Entry 8JI2 (X-ray diffraction, 1.75 A resolution); this record covers chains A and B.

# Chain A (and B)
Protein: AetD
Organism: Aetokthonos hydrillicola Thurmond2011
Notes: chain B of this document is another copy of the same molecule, construct and numbering; everything in this record applies to it too
Reference sequence: A0A861B387 (A0A861B387_9CYAN); residues 1-239 here = UniProt positions 1-239
Sequence (249 residues; numbered -9 to 239; the number before each row is that of its first residue; numbers below 1 keep their minus sign (Ala-9 is residue -9)):
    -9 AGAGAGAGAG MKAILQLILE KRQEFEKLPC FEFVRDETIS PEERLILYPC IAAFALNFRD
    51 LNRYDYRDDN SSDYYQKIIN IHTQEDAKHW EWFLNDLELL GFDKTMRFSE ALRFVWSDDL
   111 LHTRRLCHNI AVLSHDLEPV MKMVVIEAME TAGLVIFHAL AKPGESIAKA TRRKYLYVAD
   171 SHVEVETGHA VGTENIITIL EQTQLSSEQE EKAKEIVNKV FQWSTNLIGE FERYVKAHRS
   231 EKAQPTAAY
Disordered / not traced: -9 to -3, 238-239 (chain B: -9 to -1, 178-184, 239)
Construct notes: expression tag (-9 to 0)
Metal / ion sites: Ni2+ site 1: His72 (together with 2-amino-2-hydroxymethyl-propane-1,3-diol); Fe2+: His79, His172, Glu176 (together with 67I); Ni2+ site 2: His125 (shared with His125(B) of chain B); Ni2+ site 3: His179, His228 (together with 67I)
Residues lining bound ligands:
  - 67I ((2S)-2-azanyl-3-[5,7-bis(bromanyl)-1H-indol-3-yl]propanoic acid), molecule 1: Ile41, Phe44, Phe48, His79, Leu116, Met139, Glu140, Ala142, Gly143, Ile146, Phe147, Tyr167, His172, Glu176, Ser214, Leu217, Phe221
  - 67I, molecule 2: His179, Ala180, Val181
What the authors report for this chain:
  - conformationally variable residues (helix shift): His179
  - Ni2+ coordination: His72, Glu140

# How chain A and chain B interact
Pairs across the interface (64):
  Ala42(A) - Phe98(B)  hydrophobic
  Leu46(A) - Trp106(B)  hydrophobic
  Asn47(A) - Trp106(B)  hydrogen bond
  Arg49(A) - Trp106(B)  hydrogen bond (side chain-backbone)
  Arg49(A) - Arg114(B)
  Asp50(A) - Trp106(B)
  Asp50(A) - Arg114(B)  salt bridge
  Arg53(A) - Asp108(B)  salt bridge
  Tyr54(A) - Leu111(B)  hydrophobic
  Tyr54(A) - Arg115(B)
  Asp55(A) - Arg115(B)  salt bridge
  Asp55(A) - His118(B)  salt bridge
  Trp80(A) - Arg103(B)
  Glu81(A) - Arg103(B)  salt bridge
  Leu84(A) - Leu102(B)  hydrophobic
  Leu84(A) - Arg103(B)
  Asp93(A) - Arg97(B)
  Asp93(A) - Phe98(B)  hydrogen bond (side chain-backbone)
  Asp93(A) - Ser99(B)  hydrogen bond
  Lys94(A) - Met96(B)
  Lys94(A) - Arg97(B)
  Lys94(A) - Phe98(B)  hydrogen bond (backbone-backbone)
  Thr95(A) - Met96(B)
  Met96(A) - Lys94(B)
  Met96(A) - Thr95(B)
  Met96(A) - Met96(B)  hydrogen bond (backbone-backbone)
  Met96(A) - Phe98(B)  hydrophobic
  Arg97(A) - Glu88(B)  salt bridge
  Arg97(A) - Asp93(B)  salt bridge
  Arg97(A) - Lys94(B)
  Phe98(A) - Ala42(B)  hydrophobic
  Phe98(A) - Leu87(B)  hydrophobic
  Phe98(A) - Phe92(B)
  Phe98(A) - Asp93(B)  hydrogen bond (backbone-side chain)
  Phe98(A) - Lys94(B)  hydrogen bond (backbone-backbone)
  Phe98(A) - Met96(B)  hydrophobic
  Phe98(A) - Ala101(B)  hydrophobic
  Phe98(A) - Phe104(B)  hydrophobic
  Ser99(A) - Asp93(B)  hydrogen bond
  Ala101(A) - Phe98(B)  hydrophobic
  Ala101(A) - Ala101(B)  hydrophobic
  Leu102(A) - Leu46(B)
  Leu102(A) - Val105(B)  hydrophobic
  Arg103(A) - Trp80(B)
  Arg103(A) - Glu81(B)  salt bridge
  Arg103(A) - Leu84(B)
  Phe104(A) - Phe98(B)  hydrophobic
  Val105(A) - Leu102(B)  hydrophobic
  Trp106(A) - Leu46(B)  hydrophobic
  Trp106(A) - Asn47(B)  hydrogen bond
  Trp106(A) - Arg49(B)  hydrogen bond (backbone-side chain)
  Trp106(A) - Asp50(B)
  Asp108(A) - Arg53(B)  salt bridge
  Leu111(A) - Tyr54(B)  hydrophobic
  Arg114(A) - Arg49(B)
  Arg114(A) - Asp50(B)  salt bridge
  Arg115(A) - Tyr54(B)
  Arg115(A) - Asp55(B)  salt bridge
  His118(A) - Asp55(B)  salt bridge
  His118(A) - His118(B)
  His118(A) - Ala121(B)
  Ala121(A) - His118(B)
  Val122(A) - His125(B)
  His125(A) - His125(B)  hydrogen bond
Interface residues without a listed pair, chain A (36 interface residues in all): Pro39, Phe83, Leu87, Phe92
Interface residues without a listed pair, chain B (38 interface residues in all): Pro39, Phe83, Val122, Asp126

# Summary
Chain A and chain B form an interface of 36 and 38 residues respectively, with 12 hydrogen bonds and 12 salt
bridges. Among the polar pairs are Asp50(A)-Arg114(B), Arg53(A)-Asp108(B) and Asp55(A)-Arg115(B). Ligands of
chain A: compound 67I. The paper reports Ni2+ coordination by His72(A) and Glu140(A); conformational
variability at His179(A).
Chain A and chain B are both AetD (Aetokthonos hydrillicola Thurmond2011); the structure, Crystal structure of
AetD in complex with 5,7-dibromo-L-tryptophan, was determined by X-ray diffraction, deposited together with
8JI3, 8JI4, 8JI5 and 8JI7.
